4LF7 - chains A and K of the 21 polymer chains in the assembly; structure by X-ray diffraction, 3.15 A resolution.

# Chain A
Molecule: 16S rRNA
From: Thermus thermophilus
Sequence (1522 nucleotides; row label = number of the first residue in the row; note: 42 numbers in that range are skipped by the numbering (no residue carries them; nothing is unmodelled there); a row labelled like 190A-190L holds insertion residues (190A, then the next letters in order); numbering starts at 0):
     0 UUUGUUGGAG AGUUUGAUCC UGGCUCAGGG UGAACGCUGG CGGCGUGCCU AAGACAUGCA
    60 AGUCGUGCGG G
    73 CCGCGGGGUU UU
    88 ACUCCG
    95 UGGUC
   101 AGCGGCGGAC GGGUGAGUAA CGCGUGGGU
  129A G
   130 ACCUACCCGG AAGAGGGGGA CAACCCGGGG AAACUCGGGC UAAUCCCCCA UGUGGACCCG
   190 C
190A-190L CCCUUGGGGUGU
   191 GUCCAAAGGG CUUU
   216 GCCCGCUUCC GGAUGGGCCC GCGUCCCAUC AGCUAGUUGG UGGGGUAAUG GCCCACCAAG
   276 GCGACGACGG GUAGCCGGUC UGAGAGGAUG GCCGGCCACA GGGGCACUGA GACACGGGCC
   336 CCACUCCUAC GGGAGGCAGC AGUUAGGAAU CUUCCGCAAU GGGCGCAAGC CUGACGGAGC
   396 GACGCCGCUU GGAGGAAGAA GCCCUUCGGG GUGUAAACUC CUGAA
   442 CCCGGGACGA AACCCCCGAC GA
   474 GGGGACUGAC GGUACCGGG
   494 GUAAUAGCGC CGGCCAACUC CGUGCCAGCA GCCGCGGUAA UACGGAGGGC GCGAGCGUUA
   554 CCCGGAUUCA CUGGGCGUAA AGGGCGUGUA GGCGGCCUGG GGCGUCCCAU GUGAAAGACC
   614 ACGGCUCAAC CGUGGGGGAG CGUGGGAUAC GCUCAGGCUA GACGGUGGGA GAGGGUGGUG
   674 GAAUUCCCGG AGUAGCGGUG AAAUGCGCAG AUACCGGGAG GAACGCCGAU GGCGAAGGCA
   734 GCCACCUGGU CCACCCGUGA CGCUGAGGCG CGAAAGCGUG GGGAGCAAAC CGGAUUAGAU
   794 ACCCGGGUAG UCCACGCCCU AAACGAUGCG CGCUAGGUCU CUGGGUCU
   848 CCUGGGGGCC GAAGCUAACG CGUUAAGCGC GCCGCCUGGG GAGUACGGCC GCAAGGCUGA
   908 AACUCAAAGG AAUUGACGGG GGCCCGCACA AGCGGUGGAG CAUGUGGUUU AAUUCGAAGX
   968 AACGCGAAGA ACCUUACCAG GCCUUGACAU GCUAGG
 1003A G
  1004 AACCCGGGUG AAAGCCUGGG GUGCCCC
1030A-1030D GCGA
  1031 GGGGAGCCCU AGCACAGGUG CUGCAUGGCC GUCGUCAGCU CGUGCCGUGA GGUGUUGGGU
  1091 UAAGUCCCGC AACGAGCGCA ACCCCCGCCG UUAGUUGCCA GCGGUUCGGC CGGGCACUCU
  1151 AACGGGACUG CCCGCGAAA
  1171 GCGGGAGGAA GGAGGGGACG ACGUCUGGUC AGCAUGGCCC UUACGGCCUG GGCGACACAC
  1231 GUGCUACAAU GCCCACUACA AAGCGAUGCC ACCCGGCAAC GGGGAGCUAA UCGCAAAAAG
  1291 GUGGGCCCAG UUCGGAUUGG GGUCUGCAAC CCGACCCCAU GAAGCCGGAA UCGCUAGUAA
  1351 UCGCGGAUCA G
 1361A C
  1362 CAUGCCGCGG UGAAUACGUU CCCGGGCCUU GUACACACXG CCXGUXACGC CAUGGGAGCG
  1422 GGCUCUACCC GAAGUCGCCG GG
  1446 AGCCUACGGG
  1459 CAGGCGCCGA GGGUAGGGCC CGUGACUGGG GCGAAGUCGU AACAAGGUAG CUGUACCGGA
  1519 AGGUGCGGCU GGAUCCACUC CUUUCU
Unresolved in the structure: 0-4, 1534-1540
Differences from the reference sequence: conflict C1534 (A2157 in M26923.1), A1535 (C2158 in M26923.1)
Modified / non-standard residues: PSU (pseudouridine-5'-monophosphate) at position 516, 7MG (7N-methyl-8-hydroguanosine-5'-monophosphate) at position 527, M2G (N2-dimethylguanosine-5'-monophosphate) at position 966, 5MC (5-methylcytidine-5'-monophosphate) at position 967, 2MG (2N-methylguanosine-5'-monophosphate) at position 1207, 5MC (5-methylcytidine-5'-monophosphate) at position 1400, 4OC (4n,o2'-methylcytidine-5'-monophosphate) at position 1402, 5MC (5-methylcytidine-5'-monophosphate) at position 1404, 5MC (5-methylcytidine-5'-monophosphate) at position 1407, UR3 (3-methyluridine-5'-monophoshate) at position 1498, PSU (pseudouridine-5'-monophosphate) at position 1540, PSU (pseudouridine-5'-monophosphate) at position 1541
Ion coordination: Mg2+ site 1 near U5 (its only coordinating residue here); Mg2+ site 2 near U12 (its only coordinating residue here); Mg2+ site 3: U12, A914; Mg2+ site 4 near G21 (its only coordinating residue here); Mg2+ site 5 near A53 (its only coordinating residue here); Mg2+ site 6 near G61 (its only coordinating residue here); Mg2+ site 7 near G107 (its only coordinating residue here); Mg2+ site 8 near G113 (its only coordinating residue here); Mg2+ site 9: G115, A116, G117, G289; Mg2+ site 10: A116, G117, G289; Mg2+ site 11: C121, G124, U125, G236; K+ site 1 near G167 (its only coordinating residue here); 81 more Mg2+ sites not listed; 6 more K+ sites not listed
Small-molecule neighbours:
  - paromomycin (PAR), molecule 1: U30, G31, C48, U49, U304, G306, C554, C555
  - paromomycin (PAR), molecule 2: G31, C47, C48, A50, A51, G52, A53, G113, U114, G115, A353, C355, A356, U358, U359, A360, G361, U365, C366
  - paromomycin (PAR), molecule 3: A119, A120, C121, G122, C123, G236, C237, G238, U239, C240, C241, C242, G281, A282, G284
  - paromomycin (PAR), molecule 4: G567, G568, C569, G570, G575, G821, C822, G874, C875, C877, C879, C880
  - paromomycin (PAR), molecule 5: G610, A611, C612, C613, A614, A622, C623, C624, G625, U626
  - paromomycin (PAR), molecule 6: G661, G662, A663, G664, G666, G667, C739, U740, G741, G742, U743
  - paromomycin (PAR), molecule 7: U669, G670, G671, U672, G673, G714, A715, A716, C717, C805, C806, A807
  - paromomycin (PAR), molecule 8: G1061, U1062, U1065, C1066, A1188, C1189, G1190
  - paromomycin (PAR), molecule 9: G1405, U1406, 5MC_1407, A1408, C1409, G1489, C1490, G1491, A1492, A1493, G1494, U1495, C1496

# Chain K
Name: ribosomal protein S11
From: Thermus thermophilus
UniProtKB: P80376 (RS11_THET8); residue numbers follow UniProt; this construct covers 1-129
Amino-acid sequence (129 residues; each row starts with the number of its first residue):
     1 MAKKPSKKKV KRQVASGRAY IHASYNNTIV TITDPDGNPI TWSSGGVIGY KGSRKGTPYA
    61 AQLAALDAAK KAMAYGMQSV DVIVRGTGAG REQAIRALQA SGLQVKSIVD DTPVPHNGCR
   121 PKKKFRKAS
Unresolved in the structure: 1-10
Ion coordination: Mg2+: Asn26 (shared with G691(A), U692(A) of chain A)

# Interface between chain A and chain K
Contacting residue pairs - 81 pairs, chain A then chain K:
  G674(A) with His116(K), base contact
  A675(A) with Val114(K), hydrogen bond to the sugar; Pro115(K), base contact; His116(K), hydrogen bond to the base; Gly118(K), base contact
  A676(A) with Pro113(K), sugar contact; Val114(K), sugar contact; Pro115(K), sugar contact; Cys119(K), base contact
  U677(A) with Cys119(K), base contact
  G683(A) with Asn38(K), hydrogen bond to the base; Pro39(K), base contact
  A684(A) with Arg12(K), hydrogen bond to the phosphate; Asn38(K), sugar contact; Pro39(K), hydrogen bond to the sugar
  G685(A) with Pro39(K), sugar contact; Ile40(K), sugar contact; Trp42(K), sugar contact
  U686(A) with Trp42(K), hydrogen bond to the sugar
  A687(A) with Trp42(K), sugar contact; Lys71(K), salt bridge to the phosphate
  G688(A) with Trp42(K), sugar contact; Ser44(K), hydrogen bond to the phosphate; Gly46(K), sugar contact; Val47(K), phosphate contact
  C689(A) with Asn27(K), hydrogen bond to the phosphate; Ser44(K), hydrogen bond to the phosphate; Gly45(K), phosphate contact; Gly46(K), hydrogen bond to the phosphate; Lys55(K), salt bridge to the phosphate
  G690(A) with Asn27(K), hydrogen bond to the phosphate; Lys55(K), hydrogen bond to the base
  G691(A) with Asn26(K), hydrogen bond to the phosphate; Lys51(K), base contact; Gly52(K), base contact; Lys55(K), base contact; Lys124(K), phosphate contact
  U692(A) with Asn26(K), hydrogen bond to the phosphate; Gly52(K), base contact; Ser53(K), hydrogen bond to the base; Lys124(K), salt bridge to the phosphate
  A694(A) with Ser53(K), hydrogen bond to the phosphate
  A695(A) with Gly52(K), phosphate contact; Ser53(K), hydrogen bond to the phosphate
  A704(A) with Trp42(K), base contact
  U705(A) with Trp42(K), base contact
  A706(A) with His22(K), phosphate contact; Ile29(K), sugar contact; Thr31(K), hydrogen bond to the sugar; Pro39(K), base contact
  C707(A) with Tyr20(K), sugar contact; Gly37(K), hydrogen bond to the sugar; Pro39(K), base contact; Arg85(K), salt bridge to the phosphate
  C708(A) with Tyr20(K), sugar contact; Asp36(K), hydrogen bond to the sugar; Gly37(K), sugar contact; Arg85(K), salt bridge to the phosphate
  G714(A) with Cys119(K), base contact
  A715(A) with Gly118(K), base contact
  A716(A) with His116(K), base contact; Asn117(K), hydrogen bond to the sugar; Gly118(K), sugar contact
  C717(A) with His116(K), sugar contact; Asn117(K), sugar contact
  G718(A) with His116(K), stacking on the base; Asn117(K), phosphate contact
  A777(A) with Cys119(K), base contact
  G778(A) with Cys119(K), sugar contact; Arg120(K), hydrogen bond to the sugar
  C779(A) with Arg120(K), sugar contact; Pro121(K), sugar contact; Lys122(K), phosphate contact
  A780(A) with Lys122(K), salt bridge to the phosphate; Lys123(K), hydrogen bond to the phosphate
  C796(A) with Lys123(K), salt bridge to the phosphate
  C797(A) with Lys124(K), salt bridge to the phosphate
  G1523(A) with Lys123(K), salt bridge to the phosphate
  C1524(A) with Arg120(K), salt bridge to the phosphate
  G1525(A) with Arg120(K), salt bridge to the phosphate; Arg126(K), salt bridge to the phosphate
Interface residues without a listed pair, chain A (37 interface residues in all): G798, U1522
Interface residues without a listed pair, chain K (39 interface residues in all): Arg18, Ser24, Thr33

# Summary
Chain A and chain K form an interface of 37 and 39 residues respectively, with 23 hydrogen bonds, 12 salt
bridges and 1 aromatic stacking contact. Polar contacts include A675(A)-His116(K), G683(A)-Asn38(K) and
G690(A)-Lys55(K). Chain A binds 9 copies of paromomycin.
Here chain A is 16S rRNA and chain K is ribosomal protein S11, both from Thermus thermophilus. Entry 4LF7
(Crystal Structure of 30S ribosomal subunit from Thermus thermophilus) was determined by X-ray diffraction.
